PDB entry 6HWW | electron microscopy, 6.60 A resolution (low resolution: residue-level contacts below are approximate; hydrogen-bond / salt-bridge calls are withheld) | chains A and B of the 3 polymer chains in the assembly

# Chain A (and B)
Protein: Putative gag polyprotein
From: Murine leukemia virus
Notes: chain B of this document is another copy of the same molecule, construct and numbering; everything in this record applies to it too
Reference sequence: Q9Q9A6 (Q9Q9A6_9GAMR); residues 16-236 here correspond to UniProt positions 230-450 (UniProt number = residue number + 214)
Amino-acid sequence (221 residues; row label = number of the first residue in the row):
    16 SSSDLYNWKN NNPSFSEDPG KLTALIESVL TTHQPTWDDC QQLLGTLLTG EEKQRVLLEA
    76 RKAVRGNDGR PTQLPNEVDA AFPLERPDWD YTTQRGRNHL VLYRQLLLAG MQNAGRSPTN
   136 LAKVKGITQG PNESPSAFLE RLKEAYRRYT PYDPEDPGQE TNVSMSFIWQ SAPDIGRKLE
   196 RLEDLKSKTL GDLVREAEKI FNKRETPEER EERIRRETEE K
Differences from the reference sequence: conflict Met-126 (Leu340 in Q9Q9A6), Lys-214 (Arg428 in Q9Q9A6), Ile-229 (Val443 in Q9Q9A6)
What the authors report for this chain:
  - self-association interface (contacts with another copy of this molecule): Trp-184

# How chain A and chain B interact
Chain A side of the interface, 6 residues: Asn-82, Gln-120, Asn-177, Met-180, Trp-184, Lys-201
Chain B side of the interface, 6 residues: Asn-82, Gln-120, Thr-176, Asn-177, Trp-184, Lys-201

# Summary
Chain A and chain B each contribute 6 residues to their interface. From the paper: a self-association
interface involving Trp-184(A).
Chain A and chain B are both Putative gag polyprotein (Murine leukemia virus); the structure, Immature MLV
capsid hexamer structure in intact virus particles, was determined by electron microscopy (same publication as
6GZA, 6HWI, 6HWX and 6HWY).
